PDB entry 8ZCJ | electron microscopy, 3.09 A resolution | chains G and A of the 6 polymer chains in the assembly

Chain G:
Protein: Beta-2 adrenergic receptor, Somatostatin receptor type 5, lgbit (fusion protein)
From: Homo sapiens
Reference sequence: chimeric construct of P07550, P35346: residues -23 to 0 from P07550 (ADRB2_HUMAN) positions 1-24 (UniProt number = residue number + 24); residues 1-364 from P35346 positions 1-364 (same numbers)
Chain sequence (570 residues; each row starts with the number of its first residue; numbers below 1 keep their minus sign (Met-47 is residue -47)):
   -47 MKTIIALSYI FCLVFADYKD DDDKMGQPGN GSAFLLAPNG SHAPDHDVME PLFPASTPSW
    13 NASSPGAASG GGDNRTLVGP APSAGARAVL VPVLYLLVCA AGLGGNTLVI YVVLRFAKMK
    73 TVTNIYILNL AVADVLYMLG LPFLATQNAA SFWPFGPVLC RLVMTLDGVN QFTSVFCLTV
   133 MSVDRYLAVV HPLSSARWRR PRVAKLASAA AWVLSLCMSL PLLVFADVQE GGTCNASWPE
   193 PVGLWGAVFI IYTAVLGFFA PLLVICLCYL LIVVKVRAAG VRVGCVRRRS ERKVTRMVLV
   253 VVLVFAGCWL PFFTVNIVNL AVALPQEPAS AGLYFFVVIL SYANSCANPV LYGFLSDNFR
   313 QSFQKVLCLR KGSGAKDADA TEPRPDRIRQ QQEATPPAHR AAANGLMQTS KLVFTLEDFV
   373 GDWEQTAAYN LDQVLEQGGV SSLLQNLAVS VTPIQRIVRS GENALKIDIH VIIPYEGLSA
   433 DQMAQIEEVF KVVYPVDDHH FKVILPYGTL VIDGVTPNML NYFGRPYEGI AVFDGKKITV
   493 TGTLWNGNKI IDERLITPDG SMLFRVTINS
Not modelled in the structure: -47 to 42, 318-522
Sequence notes: initiating methionine (-47); expression tag (-46 to -24)
Disulfide bonds: Cys112-Cys186
Swiss-Prot annotation at these positions:
  - glycosylation (N-linked (GlcNAc...) asparagine): Asn-18, Asn-9

Chain A:
Protein: 004-dtr-lys-tyr-pha-hyp
Chain sequence (6 residues; each row starts with the number of its first residue):
     1 XWKYXP
Modified positions: 004 ((2S)-amino(phenyl)ethanoic acid) at position 1, PHA (phenylalaninal) at position 5; Trp2 (D-tryptophan; DTR); Pro6 (4-hydroxyproline; HYP)
Covalent attachments: covalent link 004_1-Pro6

How chain G and chain A interact:
Pairs across the interface (27):
  Tyr89(G) with Lys3(A), hydrogen bond
  Leu96(G) with Tyr4(A)
  Gln99(G) with Tyr4(A), hydrogen bond
  Met116(G) with Tyr4(A), hydrophobic
  Asp119(G) with Trp2(A); Lys3(A), salt bridge
  Gly120(G) with Trp2(A)
  Gln123(G) with Trp2(A)
  Phe124(G) with Trp2(A)
  Thr185(G) with Tyr4(A)
  Ile202(G) with 004_1(A); Trp2(A)
  Thr205(G) with Trp2(A)
  Phe264(G) with Trp2(A); Lys3(A)
  Asn268(G) with 004_1(A); Trp2(A), hydrogen bond (side chain-backbone)
  Asn271(G) with 004_1(A); Pro6(A), hydrogen bond (side chain-backbone)
  Leu272(G) with 004_1(A)
  Gln278(G) with PHA_5(A)
  Ser282(G) with PHA_5(A)
  Ala283(G) with PHA_5(A)
  Tyr286(G) with Tyr4(A); PHA_5(A); Pro6(A)
  Ser293(G) with Lys3(A)
Interface residues without a listed pair, chain G (26 interface residues in all): Ser189, Gly198, Phe201, Pro277, Glu279, Val290

Overview:
Chain G and chain A form an interface of 26 and 6 residues respectively, with 4 hydrogen bonds and 1 salt
bridge. Polar contacts include Asp119(G)-Lys3(A), Tyr89(G)-Lys3(A) and Gln99(G)-Tyr4(A).
Chain G is Beta-2 adrenergic receptor, Somatostatin receptor type 5, lgbit (fusion protein) (Homo sapiens) and
chain A is 004-dtr-lys-tyr-pha-hyp; the structure, Cryo-EM structure of the pasireotide-bound SSTR5-Gi
complex, was determined by electron microscopy (same publication as 8ZBE).
